7VDH - chains R and A of the 5 polymer chains in the assembly; structure by electron microscopy, 2.90 A resolution.

[Chain R]
Molecule: Mas-related G-protein coupled receptor member X2
From: Homo sapiens
UniProt: Q96LB1 (MRGX2_HUMAN); residue numbers follow UniProt; this construct covers 1-330
Chain sequence (330 residues; row label = number of the first residue in the row):
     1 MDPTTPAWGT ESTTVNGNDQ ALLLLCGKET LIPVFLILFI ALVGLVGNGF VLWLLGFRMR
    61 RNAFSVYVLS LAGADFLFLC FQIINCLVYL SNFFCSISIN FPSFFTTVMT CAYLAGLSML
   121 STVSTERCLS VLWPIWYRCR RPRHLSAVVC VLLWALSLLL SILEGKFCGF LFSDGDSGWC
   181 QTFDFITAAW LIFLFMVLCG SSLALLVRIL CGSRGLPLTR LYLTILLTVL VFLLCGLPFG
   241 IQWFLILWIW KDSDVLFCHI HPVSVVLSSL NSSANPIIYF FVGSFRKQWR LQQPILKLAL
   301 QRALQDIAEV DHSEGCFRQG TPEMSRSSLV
Not modelled in the structure: 1-22, 290-330
Cystine bridges: C26-C258, C168-C180
Residues lining bound ligands: 6IB (2-[4-methoxy-3-[[2-methoxy-3-[[2-methoxy-5-[2-(methylamino)ethyl]phenyl]methyl]-5-[2-(methylamino)ethyl]phenyl]methyl]phenyl]-N-methyl-ethanamine): L25, E164, C168, F170, D184, W243, L247, W248, D252, S253, D254, F257

[Chain A]
Molecule: Guanine nucleotide-binding protein G(i) subunit alpha-1
From: Homo sapiens
UniProt: P63096 (GNAI1_HUMAN); residues 1-354 here = UniProt positions 1-354
Chain sequence (354 residues; row label = number of the first residue in the row):
     1 MGCTLSAEDK AAVERSKMID RNLREDGEKA AREVKLLLLG AGESGKSTIV KQMKIIHEAG
    61 YSEEECKQYK AVVYSNTIQS IIAIIRAMGR LKIDFGDSAR ADDARQLFVL AGAAEEGFMT
   121 AELAGVIKRL WKDSGVQACF NRSREYQLND SAAYYLNDLD RIAQPNYIPT QQDVLRTRVK
   181 TTGIVETHFT FKDLHFKMFD VGGQRSERKK WIHCFEGVTA IIFCVALSDY DLVLAEDEEM
   241 NRMHESMKLF DSICNNKWFT DTSIILFLNK KDLFEEKIKK SPLTICYPEY AGSNTYEEAA
   301 AYIQCQFEDL NKRKDTKEIY THFTCATDTK NVQFVFDAVT DVIIKNNLKD CGLF
Not modelled in the structure: 1-3, 56-181, 234-240
UniProt features mapped onto this chain:
  - region: K35 to T48 (G1 motif), D173 to T181 (G2 motif), F196 to R205 (G3 motif), I265 to D272 (G4 motif), T324 to T329 (G5 motif)
  - binding site (GTP): E43 to T48, S151, L175 to T181, D200 to Q204, N269 to D272, A326
  - binding site (Mg(2+)): S47, T181
  - modified residue: R178 (ADP-ribosylarginine), Q204 (Deamidated glutamine), C351 (ADP-ribosylcysteine)
  - lipidation: G2 (N-myristoyl glycine), C3 (S-palmitoyl cysteine)
  - natural variant: G40 (G40C: In NEDHISB; G40R: In NEDHISB), G45 (G45D: In NEDHISB), T48 (T48I: In NEDHISB; T48K: In NEDHISB), Q52 (Q52P: In NEDHISB), S75 (deletion: In NEDHISB; uncertain significance), Q172 (deletion: In NEDHISB), D173 (D173V: In NEDHISB), E186 to F189 (deletion: In NEDHISB; uncertain significance), C224 (C224Y: In NEDHISB), K270 (K270N: In NEDHISB; K270R: In NEDHISB), D272 (D272G: In NEDHISB), A326 (A326P: In NEDHISB), 1 further natural variant entry in UniProt
  - mutagenesis: G42 (G42R: Abolishes switch to an activated conformation and dissociation from beta and gamma subunits upon GTP binding. Abolishes interaction with RGS family members), E116 (E116L: Enhances interaction (inactive GDP-bound) with RGS14), Q147 (Q147L: Enhances interaction (inactive GDP-bound) with RGS14), E245 (E245L: Enhances interaction (inactive GDP-bound) with RGS14)

[Chain R / chain A interface]
Contacting residue pairs (38):
  N62(R) - D350(A)
  F64(R) - D350(A)
  F64(R) - C351(A)
  R127(R) - C351(A)  hydrogen bond (side chain-backbone)
  R127(R) - L353(A)
  S130(R) - N347(A)  hydrogen bond (backbone-side chain)
  S130(R) - C351(A)
  V131(R) - L348(A)  hydrophobic
  P134(R) - I343(A)
  P134(R) - I344(A)  hydrophobic
  P134(R) - N347(A)  hydrogen bond (backbone-side chain)
  I135(R) - D193(A)
  I135(R) - F336(A)  hydrophobic
  I135(R) - T340(A)
  Y137(R) - N347(A)
  Y137(R) - C351(A)  hydrogen bond
  R138(R) - A31(A)  hydrogen bond (side chain-backbone)
  R138(R) - R32(A)
  R138(R) - E33(A)  hydrogen bond (side chain-backbone)
  R138(R) - I343(A)
  C139(R) - R32(A)
  C139(R) - D193(A)
  C139(R) - L194(A)  hydrophobic
  R140(R) - D193(A)  salt bridge
  R143(R) - E28(A)
  R214(R) - E318(A)  salt bridge
  R214(R) - I319(A)  hydrogen bond (side chain-backbone)
  R214(R) - Y320(A)
  R214(R) - D341(A)
  G215(R) - K345(A)
  L216(R) - K345(A)
  L216(R) - L348(A)  hydrophobic
  P217(R) - F354(A)
  L221(R) - L348(A)  hydrophobic
  T224(R) - L353(A)
  I225(R) - L353(A)  hydrophobic
  G283(R) - G352(A)
  G283(R) - F354(A)
Also at the interface, not in a pair above, chain R (23 interface residues in all): L205, I209, V282
Also at the interface, not in a pair above, chain A (23 interface residues in all): K192

[Overview]
The chain R/chain A interface involves 23 residues from each chain; the contacts include 7 hydrogen bonds and
2 salt bridges. Polar contacts include R140(R)-D193(A), R214(R)-E318(A) and R127(R)-C351(A). Bound to chain R:
compound 6IB.
Chain R is Mas-related G-protein coupled receptor member X2 and chain A is Guanine nucleotide-binding protein
G(i) subunit alpha-1, both from Homo sapiens; the structure, Cryo-EM structure of pseudoallergen receptor
MRGPRX2 complex with C48/80, state2, was determined by electron microscopy (same publication as 7VDL, 7VDM,
7VUY, 7VUZ, 7VV0, 7VV3, 7VV4 and 7VV5).
